Entry 2HMK (X-ray diffraction, 1.65 A resolution); this record covers chains A and B.

[Chain A]
Protein: Naphthalene 1,2-dioxygenase alpha subunit
Source organism: Pseudomonas sp
Notes: EC 1.14.12.12; engineered mutation(s): F352V
UniProtKB: P0A111 (NDOB_PSEU8); numbering as in UniProt (aligned over 1-449)
Sequence (449 residues; each row starts with the number of its first residue):
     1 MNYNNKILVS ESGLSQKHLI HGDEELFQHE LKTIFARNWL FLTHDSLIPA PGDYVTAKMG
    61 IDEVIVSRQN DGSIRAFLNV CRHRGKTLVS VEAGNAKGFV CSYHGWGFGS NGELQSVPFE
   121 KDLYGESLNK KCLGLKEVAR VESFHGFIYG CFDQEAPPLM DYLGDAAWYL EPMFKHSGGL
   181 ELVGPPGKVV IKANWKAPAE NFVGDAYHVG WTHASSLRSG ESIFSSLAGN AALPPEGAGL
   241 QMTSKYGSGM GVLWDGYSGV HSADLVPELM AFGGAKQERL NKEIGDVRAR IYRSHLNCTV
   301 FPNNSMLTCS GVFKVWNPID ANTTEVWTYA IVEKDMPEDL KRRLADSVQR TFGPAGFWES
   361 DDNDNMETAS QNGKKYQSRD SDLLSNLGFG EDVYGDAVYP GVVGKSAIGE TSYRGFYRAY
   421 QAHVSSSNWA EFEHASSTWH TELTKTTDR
Disordered / not traced: 447-449
UniProt features mapped onto this chain:
  - binding site ([2Fe-2S] cluster): C81, H83, C101, H104
  - binding site (Fe cation): H208, H213, D362
  - mutagenesis: F352 (F352V: Changes the regioselectivity of the product for naphthalene, phenanthrene and biphenyl)
Ion coordination: 2Fe-2S cluster Fe: C81, H83, C101, H104; Fe ion: H208, H213, D362
Ligand contacts:
  - 2Fe-2S cluster (FES): C81, H83, R84, G85, K86, C101, Y103, H104, G105, W106
  - phenanthrene (PEY): N201, F202, D205, A206, H208, V209, F224, L253, V260, H295, N297, L307, F352, W358
Reported in the primary citation:
  - Fe ion coordination: H208, H213
  - specificity-determining residues: F352

[Chain B]
Protein: Naphthalene 1,2-dioxygenase beta subunit
Source organism: Pseudomonas sp
Notes: EC 1.14.12.12
UniProtKB: P0A113 (NDOC_PSEU8); residue numbers follow UniProt; this construct covers 1-194
Sequence (194 residues; numbered 1 to 194; the number before each row is that of its first residue):
     1 MMINIQEDKL VSAHDAEEIL RFFNCHDSAL QQEATTLLTQ EAHLLDIQAY RAWLEHCVGS
    61 EVQYQVISRE LRAASERRYK LNEAMNVYNE NFQQLKVRVE HQLDPQNWGN SPKLRFTRFI
   121 TNVQAAMDVN DKELLHIRSN VILHRARRGN QVDVFYAARE DKWKRGEGGV RKLVQRFVDY
   181 PERILQTHNL MVFL
Disordered / not traced: 1-2

[Interface between chain A and chain B]
Pairs across the interface (86; chain A residue first):
  S46(A) - L81(B)
  L47(A) - Y79(B)  hydrogen bond (backbone-side chain)
  L47(A) - L81(B)
  D53(A) - Y79(B)
  V91(A) - L71(B)
  V91(A) - R72(B)
  V91(A) - A73(B)
  E92(A) - E70(B)
  E92(A) - L71(B)  hydrogen bond (backbone-backbone)
  E92(A) - R183(B)  salt bridge
  A93(A) - E70(B)
  A93(A) - L71(B)
  A93(A) - R72(B)
  A93(A) - Y79(B)  hydrophobic
  G94(A) - E76(B)
  G94(A) - Y79(B)
  N95(A) - E76(B)  hydrogen bond (backbone-side chain)
  N95(A) - R77(B)  hydrogen bond (backbone-side chain)
  N95(A) - R78(B)  hydrogen bond
  N95(A) - Y79(B)
  A96(A) - R78(B)
  V183(A) - N82(B)
  G184(A) - N82(B)
  P185(A) - E70(B)
  P185(A) - N82(B)
  P185(A) - A84(B)
  P185(A) - M85(B)
  P185(A) - R183(B)
  P186(A) - R183(B)  hydrogen bond (backbone-side chain)
  K188(A) - R183(B)
  K188(A) - I184(B)
  K188(A) - L185(B)  hydrogen bond (backbone-backbone)
  V189(A) - L185(B)  hydrophobic
  V189(A) - H188(B)
  V189(A) - N189(B)
  V190(A) - I184(B)  hydrophobic
  V190(A) - L185(B)  hydrogen bond (backbone-backbone)
  V190(A) - H188(B)
  I191(A) - H188(B)
  K192(A) - H188(B)
  W211(A) - Q106(B)
  W211(A) - W108(B)  hydrogen bond (backbone-side chain)
  A214(A) - Q106(B)
  S215(A) - H101(B)  hydrogen bond
  S215(A) - D104(B)
  S215(A) - N107(B)
  S216(A) - H101(B)  hydrogen bond
  R218(A) - D104(B)  salt bridge
  R218(A) - Q106(B)  hydrogen bond
  S219(A) - V97(B)
  S219(A) - E100(B)
  S219(A) - H101(B)  hydrogen bond (side chain-backbone)
  G229(A) - Q106(B)
  D264(A) - Q93(B)
  D264(A) - Q94(B)  hydrogen bond
  E325(A) - I184(B)
  D346(A) - N86(B)  hydrogen bond
  D346(A) - N89(B)  hydrogen bond
  Q349(A) - M85(B)
  Q349(A) - N86(B)
  R350(A) - N89(B)  hydrogen bond (side chain-backbone)
  R350(A) - E90(B)  salt bridge
  R350(A) - Q94(B)  hydrogen bond
  R350(A) - R98(B)  hydrogen bond (backbone-side chain)
  P354(A) - M85(B)
  P354(A) - L185(B)  hydrophobic
  P354(A) - N189(B)
  P354(A) - L190(B)  hydrogen bond (backbone-backbone)
  A355(A) - V87(B)  hydrophobic
  A355(A) - Y88(B)  hydrophobic
  A355(A) - R98(B)  hydrogen bond (backbone-side chain)
  A355(A) - L190(B)
  A355(A) - M191(B)
  G356(A) - M191(B)
  F357(A) - V97(B)  hydrophobic
  F357(A) - H101(B)
  F357(A) - M191(B)  hydrophobic
  S360(A) - H101(B)
  S360(A) - M191(B)
  D361(A) - H101(B)  salt bridge
  N363(A) - H188(B)
  N363(A) - N189(B)  hydrogen bond
  D364(A) - G109(B)
  D364(A) - R147(B)  salt bridge
  D364(A) - R148(B)  salt bridge
  E367(A) - H188(B)  salt bridge
Interface residues without a listed pair, chain A (46 interface residues in all): P49, V55, S90, K97, G187, T212, G220
Interface residues without a listed pair, chain B (39 interface residues in all): S68, E83

[Summary]
The interface between chain A and chain B involves 46 residues on one side and 39 on the other, with 22
hydrogen bonds and 7 salt bridges. Among the polar pairs are E92(A)-R183(B), R218(A)-D104(B) and
R350(A)-E90(B). From the paper: Fe ion coordination by H208(A) and H213(A); the specificity determinant
F352(A).
Chain A is Naphthalene 1,2-dioxygenase alpha subunit and chain B is Naphthalene 1,2-dioxygenase beta subunit,
both from Pseudomonas sp; the structure, Crystal Structure of Naphthalene 1,2-Dioxygenase Bound to
Phenanthrene, was determined by X-ray diffraction (same publication as 2HMJ, 2HML, 2HMM, 2HMN and 2HMO).
